8J22 - chains A and F of the 5 polymer chains in the assembly; structure by electron microscopy, 3.20 A resolution.

# Chain A
Name: Guanine nucleotide-binding protein G(I)/G(S)/G(T) subunit beta-1
Organism: Homo sapiens
UniProtKB: P62873 (GBB1_HUMAN); residues 0-338 here correspond to UniProt positions 2-340 (UniProt number = residue number + 2)
Amino-acid sequence (377 residues; each row starts with the number of its first residue; numbers below 1 keep their minus sign (Met-12 is residue -12)):
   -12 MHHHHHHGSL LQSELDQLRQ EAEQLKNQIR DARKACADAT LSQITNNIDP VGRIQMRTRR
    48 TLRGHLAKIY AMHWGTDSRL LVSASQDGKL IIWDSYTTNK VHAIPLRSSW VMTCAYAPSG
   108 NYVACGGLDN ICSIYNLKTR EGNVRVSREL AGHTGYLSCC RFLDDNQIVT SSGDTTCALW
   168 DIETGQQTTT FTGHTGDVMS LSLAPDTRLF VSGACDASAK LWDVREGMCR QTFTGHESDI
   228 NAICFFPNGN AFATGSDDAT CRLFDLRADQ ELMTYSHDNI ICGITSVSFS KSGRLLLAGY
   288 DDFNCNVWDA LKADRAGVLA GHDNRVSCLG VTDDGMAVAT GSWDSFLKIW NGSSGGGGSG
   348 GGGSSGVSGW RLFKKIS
Not modelled in the structure: -12 to 0, 341-364
Sequence notes: initiating methionine (-12); expression tag (-11 to -1, 339-364)

# Chain F
Name: scFV16
Organism: Homo sapiens
Notes: antibody fragment or engineered binder
Amino-acid sequence (297 residues; each row starts with the number of its first residue; a row labelled like 121A-121N holds insertion residues (121A, then the next letters in order); numbers below 1 keep their minus sign (Met-37 is residue -37)):
   -37 MLLVNQSHQG FNKEHTSKMV SAIVLYVLLA AAAHSAFADV QLVESGGGLV QPGGSRKLSC
    23 SASGFAFSSF GMHWVRQAPE KGLEWVAYIS SGSGTIYYAD TVKGRFTISR DDPKNTLFLQ
    83 MTSLRSEDTA MYYCVRSIYY YGSSPFDFWG QGTTLTVSS
121A-121N GGGGSGGGGSGGGG
   122 SDIVMTQATS SVPVTPGESV SISCRSSKSL LHSNGNTYLY WFLQRPGQSP QLLIYRMSNL
   182 ASGVPDRFSG SGSGTAFTLT ISRLEAEDVG VYYCMQHLEY PLTFGAGTKL ELKAAAHHHH
   242 HHHH
Not modelled in the structure: -37 to 0, 121A-121N, 236-245
Disulfides: Cys22-Cys96

# Chain A / chain F interface
Contacting residue pairs (10; chain A residue first):
  Val88(A) - Tyr101(F)  hydrophobic
  Lys125(A) - Tyr102(F)
  Arg127(A) - Val2(F)
  Arg127(A) - Arg98(F)  hydrogen bond (backbone-side chain)
  Arg127(A) - Phe110(F)
  Glu128(A) - Gly26(F)
  Glu128(A) - Phe27(F)
  Gly129(A) - Phe32(F)
  Gly129(A) - Ile100(F)
  Asn130(A) - Ala28(F)
Also at the interface, not in a pair above, chain A (7 interface residues in all): Leu124
Also at the interface, not in a pair above, chain F (13 interface residues in all): Ser31, Tyr103, Asp109

# In short
Chain A and chain F form an interface of 7 and 13 residues respectively; the contacts include 1 hydrogen bond.
Its one hydrogen-bonded contact is Arg127(A)-Arg98(F).
Here chain A is Guanine nucleotide-binding protein G(I)/G(S)/G(T) subunit beta-1 and chain F is scFV16, both
from Homo sapiens. Entry 8J22 (Cryo-EM structure of FFAR2 complex bound with TUG-1375) was determined by
electron microscopy, deposited together with 8J20, 8J21 and 8J24.
